Entry 7TKA (electron microscopy, 7.10 A resolution (low resolution: residue-level contacts below are approximate; hydrogen-bond / salt-bridge calls are withheld)); this record covers chains T and W of the 27 polymer chains in the assembly.

[Chain T]
Name: ATP synthase subunit a
From: Saccharomyces cerevisiae
UniProt: P00854 (ATP6_YEAST); residues 1-249 here correspond to UniProt positions 11-259 (UniProt number = residue number + 10)
Chain sequence (249 residues; numbered 1 to 249; the number before each row is that of its first residue):
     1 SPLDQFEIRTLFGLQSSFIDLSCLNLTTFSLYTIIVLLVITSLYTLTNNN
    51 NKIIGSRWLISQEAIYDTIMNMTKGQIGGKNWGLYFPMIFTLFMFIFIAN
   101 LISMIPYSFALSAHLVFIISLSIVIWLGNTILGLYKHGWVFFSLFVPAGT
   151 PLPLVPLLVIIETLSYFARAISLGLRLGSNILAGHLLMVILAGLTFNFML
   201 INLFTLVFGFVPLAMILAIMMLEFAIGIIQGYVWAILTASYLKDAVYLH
Not modelled in the structure: 1-25

[Chain W]
Name: ATP synthase subunit f
From: Saccharomyces cerevisiae
UniProt: Q06405 (ATPK_YEAST); residues 1-95 here correspond to UniProt positions 7-101 (UniProt number = residue number + 6)
Chain sequence (95 residues; each row starts with the number of its first residue):
     1 VSTLIPPKVVSSKNIGSAPNAKRIANVVHFYKSLPQGPAPAIKANTRLAR
    51 YKAKYFDGDNASGKPLWHFALGIIAFGYSMEYYFHLRHHKGAEEH
Not modelled in the structure: 86-95

[How chain T and chain W interact]
Pairs across the interface (8; chain T residue first):
  Leu46(T) - Ala41(W)
  Leu46(T) - Phe56(W)
  Thr47(T) - Phe56(W)
  Asn48(T) - Ala41(W)
  Asn49(T) - Ala41(W)
  Asn50(T) - Ala41(W)
  Arg57(T) - Gly58(W)
  Tyr107(T) - Gly77(W)
Interface residues without a listed pair, chain T (9 interface residues in all): Ser56, Trp58
Interface residues without a listed pair, chain W (7 interface residues in all): Ala39, Pro40, Asn60

[Summary]
9 residues of chain T face 7 of chain W across their interface.
Here chain T is ATP synthase subunit a and chain W is ATP synthase subunit f, both from Saccharomyces
cerevisiae. Entry 7TKA (Yeast ATP synthase State 1catalytic(e) with 10 mM ATP backbone model) was determined
by electron microscopy (same publication as 7TJS, 7TJT, 7TJU, 7TJV, 7TJW, 7TJX and 30 further entries).
